7NGF - chains B and F of the 7 polymer chains in the assembly; structure by electron microscopy, 5.60 A resolution (low resolution: residue-level contacts below are approximate; hydrogen-bond / salt-bridge calls are withheld).

[Chain B (and F)]
Molecule: Lon protease homolog, mitochondrial
Source organism: Homo sapiens
Notes: EC 3.4.21.53; chain F of this document is another copy of the same molecule, construct and numbering; everything in this record applies to it too
UniProtKB: P36776 (LONM_HUMAN); residue numbers follow UniProt; this construct covers 123-948
Amino-acid sequence (826 residues; numbered 123 to 948; the number before each row is that of its first residue):
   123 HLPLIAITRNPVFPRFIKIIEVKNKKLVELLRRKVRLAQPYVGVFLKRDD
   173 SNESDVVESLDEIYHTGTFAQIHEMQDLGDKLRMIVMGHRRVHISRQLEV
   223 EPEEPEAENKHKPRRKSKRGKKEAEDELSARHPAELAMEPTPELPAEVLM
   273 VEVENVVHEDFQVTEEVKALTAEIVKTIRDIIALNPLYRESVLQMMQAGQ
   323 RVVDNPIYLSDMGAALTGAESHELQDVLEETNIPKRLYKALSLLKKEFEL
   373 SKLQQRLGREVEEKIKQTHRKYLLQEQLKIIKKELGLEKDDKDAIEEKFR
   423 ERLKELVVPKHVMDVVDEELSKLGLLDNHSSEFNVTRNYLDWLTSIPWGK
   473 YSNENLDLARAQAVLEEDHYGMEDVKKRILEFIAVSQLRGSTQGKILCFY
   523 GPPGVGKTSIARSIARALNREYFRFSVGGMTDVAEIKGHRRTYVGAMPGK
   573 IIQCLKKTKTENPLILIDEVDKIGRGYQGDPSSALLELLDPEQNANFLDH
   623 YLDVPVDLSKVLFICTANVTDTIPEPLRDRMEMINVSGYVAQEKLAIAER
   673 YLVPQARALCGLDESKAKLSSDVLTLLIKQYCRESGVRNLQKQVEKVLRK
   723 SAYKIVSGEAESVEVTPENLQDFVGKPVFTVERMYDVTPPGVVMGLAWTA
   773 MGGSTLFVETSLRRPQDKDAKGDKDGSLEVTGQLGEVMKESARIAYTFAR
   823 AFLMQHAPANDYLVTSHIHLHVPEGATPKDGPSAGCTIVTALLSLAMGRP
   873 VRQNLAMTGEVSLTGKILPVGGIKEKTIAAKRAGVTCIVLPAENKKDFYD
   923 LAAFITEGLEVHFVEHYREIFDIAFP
Not modelled in the structure: 222-271
Curated features (UniProtKB/Swiss-Prot):
  - active site: Ser855, Lys898
  - binding site (ATP): Gly523 to Thr530
  - natural variant: Glu476 (E476A: In CODASS), Ser631 (S631Y: In CODASS), Ala670 (A670V: In CODASS), Arg672 (R672C: In CODASS), Pro676 (P676S: In CODASS), Arg679 (R679H: In CODASS), Arg721 (R721G: In CODASS), Ala724 (A724V: In CODASS), Pro749 (P749S: In CODASS), Gly767 (G767E: In CODASS), Ile927 (deletion: In CODASS)
  - mutagenesis: Lys529 (K529R: Abolishes ATPase activity, and presumably ATP-driven protein unfolding, but does not block access to the proteolytic active site or prevent a substrate from binding to it), Trp770 (W770A: Has low basal, but normal stimulated ATPase activity, and retains peptidase activity; W770P: Has normal basal, but low stimulated ATPase activity, and abolishes peptidase activity), Ser855 (S855A: Lacks both ATPase and protease activity, but retains DNA binding activity), Thr880 (T880V: Enhances the basal, but not the stimulated ATPase activity), Gly893 (G893A: Has low basal, but normal stimulated ATPase activity, and retains peptidase activity; G893P: Has normal basal, but low stimulated ATPase activity, and abolishes peptidase activity), Gly894 (G894A/S: Enhances the basal, but not the stimulated ATPase activity, and retains peptidase activity; G894P: Enhances the basal, but not the stimulated ATPase activity, and abolishes peptidase activity)
Ion coordination: Mg2+: Thr530 (together with ATP)
Ligand contacts: ATP (adenosine-5'-triphosphate): Asp490, His491, Tyr492, Pro524, Pro525, Gly526, Val527, Gly528, Lys529, Thr530, Ser531, Glu591, Tyr661, Ile669, Tyr673, Arg710, Gln713
What the authors report for this chain:
  - mutagenesis - K529R, E591Q, T803V, E812A, S855A: abolished catalytic activity (proteolytic activity)
  - mutagenesis - S855A: unchanged catalytic activity (ATPase activity)
  - catalytic residues: Thr803, His841, His843, Ser855
  - catalytic residues: Glu801, Arg815, Lys898 (proposed by the authors, not directly observed)
  - mutagenesis - T803V: decreased catalytic activity on ATPase
  - mutagenesis - H841F, H843F: abolished catalytic activity on proteolytically
  - mutagenesis - E801A: decreased catalytic activity (protease activity)
  - mutagenesis - E801A, E812A: decreased catalytic activity (ATPase activity)
  - mutagenesis - K529R, E591Q: abolished catalytic activity on ATPase

[How chain B and chain F interact]
Pairs across the interface (5):
  Gln193(B) - Arg158(F)
  Met317(B) - Gly201(F)
  Met318(B) - Lys203(F)
  Val324(B) - Lys147(F)
  Asp326(B) - Lys147(F)
Also at the interface, not in a pair above, chain B (6 interface residues in all): Gln161
Also at the interface, not in a pair above, chain F (5 interface residues in all): Glu151

[In short]
The interface between chain B and chain F involves 6 residues on one side and 5 on the other. Ligands of chain
B: ATP. The paper reports catalytic residues Thr803(B), His841(B) and His843(B) among others; K529R, E591Q and
T803V of chain B, among others, abolish catalytic activity (proteolytic activity); 8 substitutions were tested
in all.
Both chains are Lon protease homolog, mitochondrial (Homo sapiens). Entry 7NGF (P2c-state of wild type human
mitochondrial LONP1 protease with bound endogenous substrate protein and in presence ...) was determined by
electron microscopy, deposited together with 7NFY, 7NG4, 7NG5 and 7NGC.
